PDB entry 9JI2 | electron microscopy, 3.38 A resolution | chains D and O of the 8 polymer chains in the assembly

[Chain D]
Name: DNA-directed RNA polymerase subunit beta'
Source organism: Mycobacterium tuberculosis
Notes: EC 2.7.7.6
Reference sequence: P9WGY7 (RPOC_MYCTU); numbering as in UniProt (aligned over 1-1316)
Chain sequence (1316 residues; row label = number of the first residue in the row):
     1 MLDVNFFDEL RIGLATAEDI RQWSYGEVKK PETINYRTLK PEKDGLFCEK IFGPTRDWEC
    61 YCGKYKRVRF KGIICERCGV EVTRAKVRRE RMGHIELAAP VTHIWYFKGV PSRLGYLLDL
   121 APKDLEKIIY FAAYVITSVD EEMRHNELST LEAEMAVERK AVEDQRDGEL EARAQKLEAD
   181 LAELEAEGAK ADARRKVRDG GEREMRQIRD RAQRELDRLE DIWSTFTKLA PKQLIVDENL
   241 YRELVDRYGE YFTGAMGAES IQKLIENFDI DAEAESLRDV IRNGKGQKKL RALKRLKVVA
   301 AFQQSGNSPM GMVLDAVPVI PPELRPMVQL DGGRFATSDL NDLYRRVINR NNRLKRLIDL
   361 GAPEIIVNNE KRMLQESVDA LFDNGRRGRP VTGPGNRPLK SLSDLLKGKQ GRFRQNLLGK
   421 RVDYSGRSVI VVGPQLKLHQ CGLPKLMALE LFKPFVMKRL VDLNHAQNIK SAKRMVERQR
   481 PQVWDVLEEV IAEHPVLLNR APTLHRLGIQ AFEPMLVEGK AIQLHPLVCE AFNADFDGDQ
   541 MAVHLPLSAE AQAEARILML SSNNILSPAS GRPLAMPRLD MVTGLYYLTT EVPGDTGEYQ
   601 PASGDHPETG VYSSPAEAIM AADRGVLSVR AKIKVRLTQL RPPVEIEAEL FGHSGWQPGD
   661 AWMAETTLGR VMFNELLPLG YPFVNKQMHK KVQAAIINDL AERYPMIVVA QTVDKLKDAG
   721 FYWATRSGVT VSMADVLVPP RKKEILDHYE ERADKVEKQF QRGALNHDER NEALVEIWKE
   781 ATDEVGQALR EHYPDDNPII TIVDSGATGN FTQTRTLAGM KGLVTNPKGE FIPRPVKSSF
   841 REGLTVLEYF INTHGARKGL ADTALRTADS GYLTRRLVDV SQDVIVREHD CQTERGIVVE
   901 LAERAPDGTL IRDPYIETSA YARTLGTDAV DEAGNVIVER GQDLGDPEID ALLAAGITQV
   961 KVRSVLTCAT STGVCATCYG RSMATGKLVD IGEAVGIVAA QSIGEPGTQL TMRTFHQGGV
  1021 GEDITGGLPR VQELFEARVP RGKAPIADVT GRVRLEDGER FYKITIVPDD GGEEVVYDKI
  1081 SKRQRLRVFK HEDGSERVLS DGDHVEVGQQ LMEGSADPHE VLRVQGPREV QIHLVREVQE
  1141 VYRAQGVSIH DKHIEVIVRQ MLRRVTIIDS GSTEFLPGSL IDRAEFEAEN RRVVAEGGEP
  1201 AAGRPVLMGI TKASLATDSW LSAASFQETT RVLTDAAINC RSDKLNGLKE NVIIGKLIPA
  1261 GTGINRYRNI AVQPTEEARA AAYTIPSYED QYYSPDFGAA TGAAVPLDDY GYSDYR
Not modelled in the structure: 1015-1022, 1091-1096, 1283-1316
Bound ions: Zn2+ site 1: Cys75, Cys78; Mg2+: Asp535, Asp537, Asp539; Zn2+ site 2: Cys891, Cys968, Cys975, Cys978
Swiss-Prot annotation at these positions:
  - binding site (Zn(2+)): Cys60, Cys62, Cys75, Cys78, Cys891, Cys968, Cys975, Cys978
  - binding site (Mg(2+)): Asp535, Asp537, Asp539

[Chain O]
Molecule: Non-template strand DNA
Sequence (108 nucleotides; row label = number of the first residue in the row; numbers below 1 keep their minus sign (DA-56 is residue -56)):
   -56 ACCTCGAACA CTCGTCGCCC AGAGTTCACC TTGGAGCCAG GGACGGTTCA TTTGGGGTGC
     4 CGGAAACGGA CGCGTACAGG CCGTATAATG GGAGCTGTCA CGGATGCA
Not modelled in the structure: -56 to 0

[How chain D and chain O interact]
Pairs across the interface (11; chain D residue first):
  Tyr36(D) - DA21(O)  phosphate contact
  Tyr36(D) - DG22(O)  hydrogen bond to the phosphate
  Val110(D) - DA47(O)  sugar contact
  Tyr116(D) - DA47(O)  phosphate contact
  Ala121(D) - DG49(O)  phosphate contact
  Pro122(D) - DT48(O)  phosphate contact
  Lys123(D) - DG49(O)  phosphate contact
  Arg291(D) - DT48(O)  salt bridge to the phosphate
  Lys294(D) - DA47(O)  salt bridge to the phosphate
  Arg389(D) - DG34(O)  base contact
  Arg1038(D) - DC44(O)  sugar contact
Other interface residues (no listed pair), chain D (11 interface residues in all): Arg37
Other interface residues (no listed pair), chain O (10 interface residues in all): DG35, DA36, DG45

[In short]
11 residues of chain D and 10 residues of chain O are in contact; the contacts include 1 hydrogen bond and 2
salt bridges. Polar contacts include Tyr36(D)-DG22(O), Arg291(D)-DT48(O) and Lys294(D)-DA47(O). Curated
annotation (UniProt) lists 8 Zn2+-binding residues and 3 Mg2+-binding residues on chain D.
Here chain D is DNA-directed RNA polymerase subunit beta' (Mycobacterium tuberculosis) and chain O is
Non-template strand DNA. Entry 9JI2 (Cryo-EM structure of Mycobacterium tuberculosis transcription activation
complex with unphosphated PhoP) was determined by electron microscopy together with 9KET, 9KEU and 9KEV from
the same study.
